Entry 4QXT (X-ray diffraction, 1.58 A resolution); this record covers chains A and B of the 3 polymer chains in the assembly.

== Chain A ==
Name: Fv fragment(mAb6D8) heavy chain
Organism: Mus musculus
Amino-acid sequence (114 residues; each row starts with the number of its first residue):
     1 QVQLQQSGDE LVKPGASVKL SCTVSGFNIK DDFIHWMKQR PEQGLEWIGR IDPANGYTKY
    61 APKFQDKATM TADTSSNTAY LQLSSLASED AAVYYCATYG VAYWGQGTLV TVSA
Disulfides: Cys22-Cys96

== Chain B ==
Name: Fv fragment(mAb6D8) light chain
Organism: Mus musculus
Amino-acid sequence (111 residues; numbered 1 to 111; the number before each row is that of its first residue):
     1 DIVLTQSPAS LAVSLGQRAT ISCKASQSVD HDGDSYMNWF QQKPGQSPKL LIYAASNLES
    61 GIPARFSGSG SGTDFTLNIH PVEEEDAATY YCQQTNEDPY TFGGGTKLEI K
Disulfides: Cys23-Cys92

== Chain A / chain B interface ==
Residue-residue contacts (25; chain A residue first):
  His35(A) - Tyr100(B)
  Met37(A) - Phe102(B)  hydrophobic
  Gln39(A) - Gln42(B)  hydrogen bond
  Gln39(A) - Tyr91(B)  hydrogen bond
  Leu45(A) - Tyr91(B)  hydrophobic
  Leu45(A) - Phe102(B)
  Trp47(A) - Pro99(B)  hydrophobic
  Trp47(A) - Tyr100(B)
  Arg50(A) - Asp98(B)  salt bridge
  Arg50(A) - Tyr100(B)  hydrogen bond
  Lys59(A) - Asp98(B)  salt bridge
  Ala61(A) - Pro99(B)  hydrophobic
  Tyr95(A) - Gln42(B)  hydrogen bond
  Tyr95(A) - Gln46(B)  hydrogen bond (side chain-backbone)
  Tyr95(A) - Ser47(B)
  Tyr95(A) - Pro48(B)
  Val101(A) - Asn38(B)
  Val101(A) - Phe40(B)
  Val101(A) - Gln93(B)
  Ala102(A) - Leu50(B)  hydrophobic
  Ala102(A) - Glu59(B)
  Trp104(A) - Phe40(B)
  Trp104(A) - Pro48(B)  hydrophobic
  Gly105(A) - Ser47(B)  hydrogen bond (backbone-side chain)
  Gln106(A) - Ser47(B)
Also at the interface, not in a pair above, chain A (17 interface residues in all): Glu46, Tyr103, Gly107

== Summary ==
Chain A and chain B form an interface of 17 and 14 residues respectively; the contacts include 6 hydrogen
bonds and 2 salt bridges. Among the polar pairs are Arg50(A)-Asp98(B), Lys59(A)-Asp98(B) and
Gln39(A)-Gln42(B).
Here chain A is Fv fragment(mAb6D8) heavy chain and chain B is Fv fragment(mAb6D8) light chain, both from Mus
musculus. Entry 4QXT (Crystal Structure of anti-MSP2 Fv fragment (mAb6D8)in complex with FC27-MSP2 14-30) was
determined by X-ray diffraction (same publication as 4QY8, 4QYO and 4R3S).
